Entry 4V36 (X-ray diffraction, 2.10 A resolution); this record covers chain A.

== Chain A ==
Molecule: Lysyl-tRNA-dependent L-ysyl-phosphatidylgycerol synthase
From: Bacillus licheniformis
Notes: EC 2.3.2.3; fragment: soluble domain
Reference sequence: E5W5M1 (E5W5M1_9BACI); residue numbers follow UniProt; this construct covers 519-850
Sequence (335 residues; each row starts with the number of its first residue):
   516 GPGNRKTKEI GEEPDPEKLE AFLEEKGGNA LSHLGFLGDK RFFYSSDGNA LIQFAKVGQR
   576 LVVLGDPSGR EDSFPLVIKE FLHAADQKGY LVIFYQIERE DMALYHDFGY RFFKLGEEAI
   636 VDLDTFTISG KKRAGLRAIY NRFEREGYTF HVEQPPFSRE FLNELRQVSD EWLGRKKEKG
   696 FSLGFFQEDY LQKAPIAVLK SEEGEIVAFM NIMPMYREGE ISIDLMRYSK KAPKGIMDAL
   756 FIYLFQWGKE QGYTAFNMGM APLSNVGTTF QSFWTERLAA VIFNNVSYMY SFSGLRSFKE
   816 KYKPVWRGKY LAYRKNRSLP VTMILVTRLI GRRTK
Unresolved in the structure: 516-522, 784-786
Sequence notes: expression tag (516-518)
Ligand contacts: 2,6-diamino-hexanoic acid amide (LYN): Trp687, Leu688, Lys691, Lys692, Glu693, Lys694, Leu698, Gly699, Asp739, Leu740, Met741, Arg742, Ser806
What the authors report for this chain:
  - binding site for 2,6-diamino-hexanoic acid amide: Glu693, Asp739, Arg742
  - contacts within the chain: Ser684-Arg742, Glu693-Arg742
  - catalytic residues: Arg742 (proposed by the authors, not directly observed)

== Summary ==
Bound to chain A: 2,6-diamino-hexanoic acid amide. From the paper: the catalytic residue Arg742; a binding
site for 2,6-diamino-hexanoic acid amide at Glu693, Asp739 and Arg742.
Chain A is Lysyl-tRNA-dependent L-ysyl-phosphatidylgycerol synthase (Bacillus licheniformis); the structure,
The structure of L-PGS from Bacillus licheniformis, was determined by X-ray diffraction together with 4V34 and
4V35 from the same study.
